Entry 7JN3 (electron microscopy, 3.21 A resolution); this record covers chains E and K of the 12 polymer chains in the assembly.

[Chain E]
Molecule: integrase
Organism: Rous sarcoma virus (strain Schmidt-Ruppin A)
Notes: EC 3.4.23.-, 2.7.7.49, 2.7.7.7, 3.1.26.4, 2.7.7.-, 3.1.-.-
UniProtKB: P03354 (POL_RSVP); residues 1-278 here correspond to UniProt positions 1281-1558 (UniProt number = residue number + 1280)
Sequence (278 residues; each row starts with the number of its first residue):
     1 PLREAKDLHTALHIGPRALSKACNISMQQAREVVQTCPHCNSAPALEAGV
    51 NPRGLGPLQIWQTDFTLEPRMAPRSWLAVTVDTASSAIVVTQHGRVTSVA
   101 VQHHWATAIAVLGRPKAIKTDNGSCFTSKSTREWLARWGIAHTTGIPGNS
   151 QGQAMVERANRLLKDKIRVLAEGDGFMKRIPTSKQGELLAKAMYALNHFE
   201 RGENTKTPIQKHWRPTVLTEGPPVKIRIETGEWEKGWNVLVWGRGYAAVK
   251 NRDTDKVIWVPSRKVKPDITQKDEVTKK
Unresolved in the structure: 270-278
Sequence notes: variant Lys-166 (Arg1446 in P03354)
Curated features (UniProtKB/Swiss-Prot):
  - DNA-binding region: Pro-222 to Thr-270 (Integrase-type)
  - region: Asp-268 to Lys-278 (Involved in homooctamerization)
  - binding site (Zn(2+)): His-9, His-13, Cys-37, Cys-40
  - binding site (Mg(2+)): Asp-64, Asp-121, Glu-157
Metal / ion sites: Zn2+: His-9, His-13, Cys-37, Cys-40; Mg2+ site 1: Asp-64, Asp-121 (together with ZZX); Mg2+ site 2: Asp-64, Glu-157 (together with ZZX)
Ligand contacts: ZZX ((6S)-2-(3-chloro-4-fluorobenzyl)-8-ethyl-10-hydroxy-N,6-dimethyl-1,9-dioxo-1,2,6,7,8,9-hexahydropyrazino[1',2':1,5]pyrrolo[2,3-d]pyridazine-4-carboxamide): Asp-64, Phe-65, Asp-121, Ser-150, Gln-151, Ala-154, Glu-157
From the paper describing this entry:
  - catalytic residues: Asp-64, Asp-121, Glu-157
  - binding site for ZZX: Ser-150, Gln-151
  - binding site for the 18-nt DNA strand: Gln-151
  - mutagenesis - R263A: abolished binding to octameric CSC
  - mutagenesis - R263K: decreased binding to octameric CSC
  - mutagenesis - S262R: decreased binding to octameric CSC intasomes
  - mutagenesis - S262P: abolished expression

[Chain K]
Molecule: 18-nt DNA strand
Sequence (18 nucleotides; numbered 1 to 18; the number before each row is that of its first residue):
     1 AATGTTGTCTTATGCAAT

[How chain E and chain K interact]
Residue-residue contacts (33; chain E residue first):
  Gly-49(E) / DT3(K)  base contact
  Gly-49(E) / DG4(K)  phosphate contact
  Val-50(E) / DT3(K)  base contact
  Val-50(E) / DG4(K)  phosphate contact
  Val-50(E) / DT5(K)  phosphate contact
  Asn-51(E) / DT3(K)  hydrogen bond to the base
  Asn-51(E) / DT5(K)  phosphate contact
  Pro-52(E) / DG4(K)  phosphate contact
  Pro-52(E) / DT5(K)  phosphate contact
  Arg-53(E) / DT5(K)  salt bridge to the phosphate
  Arg-53(E) / DT6(K)  salt bridge to the phosphate
  Thr-143(E) / DA2(K)  base contact
  Thr-144(E) / DA2(K)  sugar contact
  Gly-145(E) / DA2(K)  phosphate contact
  Ile-146(E) / DA2(K)  hydrogen bond to the phosphate
  Ile-146(E) / DT3(K)  hydrogen bond to the phosphate
  Gln-151(E) / DG4(K)  hydrogen bond to the sugar
  Ala-154(E) / DG4(K)  base contact
  Ala-154(E) / DT5(K)  sugar contact
  Met-155(E) / DT5(K)  sugar contact
  Arg-158(E) / DT5(K)  hydrogen bond to the base
  Arg-158(E) / DT6(K)  hydrogen bond to the base
  Arg-158(E) / DG7(K)  hydrogen bond to the base
  Leu-162(E) / DG7(K)  sugar contact
  Arg-201(E) / DG7(K)  phosphate contact
  Gly-202(E) / DT8(K)  phosphate contact
  Glu-203(E) / DT8(K)  base contact
  Arg-244(E) / DT6(K)  sugar contact
  Arg-244(E) / DG7(K)  hydrogen bond to the base
  Arg-244(E) / DT8(K)  base contact
  Gly-245(E) / DT6(K)  base contact
  Tyr-246(E) / DG4(K)  sugar contact
  Tyr-246(E) / DT5(K)  phosphate contact
Interface residues without a listed pair, chain E (24 interface residues in all): Lys-119, Asn-149, Gly-152, Asn-204

[In short]
The interface between chain E and chain K involves 24 residues on one side and 7 on the other, with 8 hydrogen
bonds and 2 salt bridges. Among the polar pairs are Asn-51(E)/DT3(K), Arg-158(E)/DT5(K) and Arg-158(E)/DT6(K).
The paper reports catalytic residues Asp-64(E), Asp-121(E) and Glu-157(E); R263A of chain E abolishes binding
to octameric CSC; 4 substitutions were tested in all.
Here chain E is integrase (Rous sarcoma virus (strain Schmidt-Ruppin A)) and chain K is an 18-nt DNA strand.
Entry 7JN3 (Cryo-EM structure of Rous sarcoma virus cleaved synaptic complex (CSC) with HIV-1 integrase strand
transfer inhibitor ...) was determined by electron microscopy together with 7KU7 and 7KUI from the same study.
